Entry 2BCC (X-ray diffraction, 3.50 A resolution); this record covers chains D and E of the 10 polymer chains in the assembly.

Chain D:
Name: Ubiquinol cytochrome C oxidoreductase
Organism: Gallus gallus
Notes: EC 1.10.2.2
Sequence (241 residues; numbered 1 to 241; the number before each row is that of its first residue):
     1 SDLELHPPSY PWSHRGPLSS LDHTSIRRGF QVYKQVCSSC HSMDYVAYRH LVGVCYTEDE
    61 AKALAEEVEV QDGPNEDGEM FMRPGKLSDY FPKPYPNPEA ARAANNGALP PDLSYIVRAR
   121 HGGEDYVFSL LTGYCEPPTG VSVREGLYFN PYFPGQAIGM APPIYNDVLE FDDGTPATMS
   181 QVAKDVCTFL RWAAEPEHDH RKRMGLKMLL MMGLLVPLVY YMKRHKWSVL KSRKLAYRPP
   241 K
Covalently attached groups: heme (HEM) linked to Cys37, Cys40
Bound ions: heme Fe: His41, Met160
Ligand contacts: heme (HEM): Val32, Val36, Ser39, His41, Asn105, Ala108, Leu109, Pro110, Pro111, Leu113, Ile116, Arg120, Tyr126, Val127, Leu130, Leu131, Phe153, Ile158, Gly159, Met160, Pro163, Val186, Leu190

Chain E:
Name: Ubiquinol cytochrome C oxidoreductase
Organism: Gallus gallus
Notes: EC 1.10.2.2
Sequence (196 residues; row label = number of the first residue in the row):
     1 SHTDIKVPNF SDYRRPPDDY STKSSRESDP SRKGFSYLVT AVTTLGVAYA AKNVVTQFVS
    61 SMSASADVLA MSKIEIKLSD IPEGKNMAFK WRGKPLFVRH RTKKEIDQEA AVEVSQLRDP
   121 QHDLERVKKP EWVILIGVCT HLGCVPIANA GDFGGYYCPC HGSHYDASGR IRKGPAPLNL
   181 EVPSYEFTSD DMVIVG
Cystine bridges: Cys144-Cys160
Bound ions: 2Fe-2S cluster Fe: Cys139, His141, Cys158, His161
Ligand contacts: 2Fe-2S cluster (FES): Cys139, His141, Leu142, Cys144, Cys158, Cys160, His161, Gly162, Ser163, Pro175
Reported in the primary citation:
  - binding site for stigmatellin: His161
  - conformationally variable residues (loop rearrangement): Val68 to Lys73

Interface between chain D and chain E:
Pairs across the interface (22):
  Arg49(D) - Asp67(E)  salt bridge
  Lys86(D) - Met71(E)
  Met211(D) - Gly46(E)
  Met211(D) - Tyr49(E)  hydrophobic
  Leu215(D) - Thr43(E)
  Leu215(D) - Val47(E)  hydrophobic
  Leu218(D) - Val39(E)  hydrophobic
  Leu218(D) - Val42(E)  hydrophobic
  Leu218(D) - Thr43(E)
  Tyr221(D) - Arg32(E)
  Tyr221(D) - Ser36(E)
  Tyr221(D) - Val39(E)  hydrophobic
  Met222(D) - Thr40(E)
  Met222(D) - Thr43(E)
  His225(D) - Ser36(E)
  Ser232(D) - Phe10(E)
  Ser232(D) - Arg14(E)
  Lys234(D) - Pro8(E)
  Lys234(D) - Phe10(E)
  Lys234(D) - Arg14(E)
  Arg238(D) - Asp4(E)  hydrogen bond (side chain-backbone)
  Arg238(D) - Ile5(E)
Other interface residues (no listed pair), chain D (15 interface residues in all): Ser88, Tyr90, Met204, Lys207
Other interface residues (no listed pair), chain E (21 interface residues in all): Asn9, Phe35, Gln57, Ala66, Leu69

In short:
15 residues of chain D face 21 of chain E across their interface, with 1 hydrogen bond and 1 salt bridge.
Among the polar pairs are Arg49(D)-Asp67(E) and Arg238(D)-Asp4(E). Bound to chain E: 2Fe-2S cluster.
Covalently linked heme: at Cys40(D). The paper reports a binding site for stigmatellin at His161(E);
conformational variability at Val68(E).
Chain D is Ubiquinol cytochrome C oxidoreductase and chain E is Ubiquinol cytochrome C oxidoreductase, both
from Gallus gallus; the structure, Stigmatellin-bound cytochrome BC1 complex from chicken, was determined by
X-ray diffraction, deposited together with 1BCC and 3BCC.
